PDB entry 9I8V | electron microscopy, 3.33 A resolution | chains D and F of the 5 polymer chains in the assembly

Chain D:
Molecule: Family with sequence similarity 98, member B
Organism: Danio rerio
UniProt: A0PJS3 (A0PJS3_DANRE); numbering as in UniProt (aligned over 1-296)
Sequence (296 residues; each row starts with the number of its first residue):
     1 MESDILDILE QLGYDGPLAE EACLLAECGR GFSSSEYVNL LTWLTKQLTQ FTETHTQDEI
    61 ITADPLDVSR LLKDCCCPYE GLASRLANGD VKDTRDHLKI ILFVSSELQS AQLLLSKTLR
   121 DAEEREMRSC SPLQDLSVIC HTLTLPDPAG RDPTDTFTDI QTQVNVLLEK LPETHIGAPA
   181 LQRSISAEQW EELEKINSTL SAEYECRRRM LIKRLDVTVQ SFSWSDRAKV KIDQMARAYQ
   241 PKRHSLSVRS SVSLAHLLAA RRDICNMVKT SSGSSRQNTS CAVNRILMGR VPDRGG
Not modelled in the structure: 56-61, 267-296

Chain F:
Molecule: Ashwin
Organism: Danio rerio
UniProt: Q32LR5 (ASHWN_DANRE); residues 1-83 here = UniProt positions 1-83
Sequence (83 residues; numbered 1 to 83; the number before each row is that of its first residue):
     1 MASHRTDRTK NPTSNGDVSK VDLLLHPELL SQEFIQLMLQ ERNIAVSDPE DRDRLTGLYL
    61 QHVIPLPQRE LPRSRWGKRM EKS
Not modelled in the structure: 1-17, 83

Interface between chain D and chain F:
Contacting residue pairs (21; chain D residue first):
  Ser-3(D) with Arg-79(F), hydrogen bond
  Asp-7(D) with Ser-74(F), hydrogen bond
  Gln-11(D) with Ser-74(F), hydrogen bond
  Asp-216(D) with Glu-28(F); Leu-29(F)
  Val-219(D) with Glu-28(F)
  Gln-220(D) with Leu-29(F)
  Ser-223(D) with Asp-22(F), hydrogen bond
  Ile-232(D) with Val-21(F), hydrophobic; Leu-25(F), hydrophobic
  Asp-233(D) with Pro-67(F); Gln-68(F), hydrogen bond (side chain-backbone)
  Arg-237(D) with Pro-67(F); Gln-68(F), hydrogen bond (side chain-backbone)
  Tyr-239(D) with His-26(F); Glu-28(F), hydrogen bond
  Gln-240(D) with Leu-25(F); Ile-64(F); Pro-65(F), hydrogen bond (side chain-backbone)
  Arg-243(D) with Glu-28(F), salt bridge
  His-244(D) with Leu-60(F)
Interface residues without a listed pair, chain D (16 interface residues in all): Lys-229, Ala-236
Interface residues without a listed pair, chain F (17 interface residues in all): Val-18, Pro-27, Leu-66, Trp-76

Summary:
16 residues of chain D face 17 of chain F across their interface; the contacts include 8 hydrogen bonds and 1
salt bridge. Polar pairs include Arg-243(D)/Glu-28(F), Ser-3(D)/Arg-79(F) and Asp-7(D)/Ser-74(F).
Here chain D is Family with sequence similarity 98, member B and chain F is Ashwin, both from Danio rerio.
Entry 9I8V (Cryo-EM structure of the Danio rerio tRNA ligase complex) was determined by electron microscopy.
